Entry 1K8A (X-ray diffraction, 3.00 A resolution); this record covers chains A and N of the 30 polymer chains in the assembly.

[Chain A]
Molecule: 23S RRNA
Organism: Haloarcula marismortui
Sequence (2922 nucleotides; each row starts with the number of its first residue):
     2 UUGGCUACUAUGCCAGCUGGUGGAUUGCUCGGCUCAGGCGCUGAUGAAGG
    52 ACGUGCCAAGCUGCGAUAAGCCAUGGGGAGCCGCACGGAGGCGAAGAACC
   102 AUGGAUUUCCGAAUGAGAAUCUCUCUAACAAUUGCUUCGCGCAAUGAGGA
   152 ACCCCGAGAACUGAAACAUCUCAGUAUCGGGAGGAACAGAAAACGCAAUG
   202 UGAUGUCGUUAGUAACCGCGAGUGAACGCGAUACAGCCCAAACCGAAGCC
   252 CUCACGGGCAAUGUGGUGUCAGGGCUACCUCUCAUCAGCCGACCGUCUCG
   302 ACGAAGUCUCUUGGAACAGAGCGUGAUACAGGGUGACAACCCCGUACUCG
   352 AGACCAGUACGACGUGCGGUAGUGCCAGAGUAGCGGGGGUUGGAUAUCCC
   402 UCGCGAAUAACGCAGGCAUCGACUGCGAAGGCUAAACACAACCUGAGACC
   452 GAUAGUGAACAAGUAGUGUGAACGAACGCUGCAAAGUACCCUCAGAAGGG
   502 AGGCGAAAUAGAGCAUGAAAUCAGUUGGCGAUCGAGCGACAGGGCAUACA
   552 AGGUCCCUCGACGAAUGACCGACGCGCGAGCGUCCAGUAAGACUCACGGG
   602 AAGCCGAUGUUCUGUCGUACGUUUUGAAAAACGAGCCAGGGAGUGUGUCU
   652 GCAUGGCAAGUCUAACCGGAGUAUCCGGGGAGGCACAGGGAAACCGACAU
   702 GGCCGCAGGGCUUUGCCCGAGGGCCGCCGUCUUCAAGGGCGGGGAGCCAU
   752 GUGGACACGACCCGAAUCCGGACGAUCUACGCAUGGACAAGAUGAAGCGU
   802 GCCGAAAGGCACGUGGAAGUCUGUUAGAGUUGGUGUCCUACAAUACCCUC
   852 UCGUGAUCUAUGUGUAGGGGUGAAAGGCCCAUCGAGUCCGGCAACAGCUG
   902 GUUCCAAUCGAAACAUGUCGAAGCAUGACCUCCGCCGAGGUAGUCUGUGA
   952 GGUAGAGCGACCGAUUGGUGUGUCCGCCUCCGAGAGGAGUCGGCACACCU
  1002 GUCAAACUCCAAACUUACAGACGCCGUUUGACGCGGGGAUUCCGGUGCGC
  1052 GGGGUAAGCCUGUGUACCAGGAGGGGAACAACCCAGAGAUAGGUUAAGGU
  1102 CCCCAAGUGUGGAUUAAGUGUAAUCCUCUGAAGGUGGUCUCGAGCCCUAG
  1152 ACAGCCGGGAGGUGAGCUUAGAAGCAGCUACCCUCUAAGAAAAGCGUAAC
  1202 AGCUUACCGGCCGAGGUUUGAGGCGCCCAAAAUGAUCGGGACUCAAAUCC
  1252 ACCACCGAGACCUGUCCGUACCACUCAUACUGGUAAUCGAGUAGAUUGGC
  1302 GCUCUAAUUGGAUGGAAGUAGGGGUGAAAACUCCUAUGGACCGAUUAGUG
  1352 ACGAAAAUCCUGGCCAUAGUAGCAGCGAUAGUCGGGUGAGAACCCCGACG
  1402 GCCUAAUGGAUAAGGGUUCCUCAGCACUGCUGAUCAGCUGAGGGUUAGCC
  1452 GGUCCUAAGUCAUACCGCAACUCGACUAUGACGAAAUGGGAAACGGGUUA
  1502 AUAUUCCCGUGCCACUAUGCAGUGAAAGUUGACGCCCUGGGGUCGAUCAC
  1552 GCUGGGCAUUCGCCCAGUCGAACCGUCCAACUCCGUGGAAGCCGUAAUGG
  1602 CAGGAAGCGGACGAACGGCGGCAUAGGGAAACGUGAUUCAACCUGGGGCC
  1652 CAUGAAAAGACGAGCAUAGUGUCCGUACCGAGAACCGACACAGGUGUCCA
  1702 UGGCGGCGAAAGCCAAGGCCUGUCGGGAGCAACCAACGUUAGGGAAUUCG
  1752 GCAAGUUAGUCCCGUACCUUCGGAAGAAGGGAUGCCUGCUCCGGAACGGA
  1802 GCAGGUCGCAGUGACUCGGAAGCUCGGACUGUCUAGUAACAACAUAGGUG
  1852 ACCGCAAAUCCGCAAGGACUCGUACGGUCACUGAAUCCUGCCCAGUGCAG
  1902 GUAUCUGAACACCUCGUACAAGAGGACGAAGGACCUGUCAACGGCGGGGG
  1952 UAACUAUGACCCUCUUAAGGUAGCGUAGUACCUUGCCGCAUCAGUAGCGG
  2002 CUUGCAUGAAUGGAUUAACCAGAGCUUCACUGUCCCAACGUUGGGCCCGG
  2052 UGAACUGUACAUUCCAGUGCGGAGUCUGGAGACACCCAGGGGGAAGCGAA
  2102 GACCCUAUGGAGCUUUACUGCAGGCUGUCGCUGAGACGUGGUCGCCGAUG
  2152 UGCAGCAUAGGUAGGAGACACUACACAGGUACCCGCGCUAGCGGGCCACC
  2202 GAGUCAACAGUGAAAUACUACCCGUCGGUGACUGCGACUCUCACUCCGGG
  2252 AGGAGGACACCGAUAGCCGGGCAGUUUGACUGGGGCGGUACGCGCUCGAA
  2302 AAGAUAUCGAGCGCGCCCUAUGGCUAUCUCAGCCGGGACAGAGACCCGGC
  2352 GAAGAGUGCAAGAGCAAAAGAUAGCUUGACAGUGUUCUUCCCAACGAGGA
  2402 ACGCUGACGCGAAAGCGUGGUCUAGCGAACCAAUUAGCCUGCUUGAUGCG
  2452 GGCAAUUGAUGACAGAAAAGCUACCCUAGGGAUAACAGAGUCGUCACUCG
  2502 CAAGAGCACAUAUCGACCGAGUGGCUUGCUACCUCGAUGUCGGUUCCCUC
  2552 CAUCCUGCCCGUGCAGAAGCGGGCAAGGGUGAGGUUGUUCGCCUAUUAAA
  2602 GGAGGUCGUGAGCUGGGUUUAGACCGUCGUGAGACAGGUCGGCUGCUAUC
  2652 UACUGGGUGUGUAAUGGUGUCUGACAAGAACGACCGUAUAGUACGAGAGG
  2702 AACUACGGUUGGUGGCCACUGGUGUACCGGUUGUUCGAGAGAGCACGUGC
  2752 CGGGUAGCCACGCCACACGGGGUAAGAGCUGAACGCAUCUAAGCUCGAAA
  2802 CCCACUUGGAAAAGAGACACCGCCGAGGUCCCGCGUACAAGACGCGGUCG
  2852 AUAGACUCGGGGUGUGCGCGUCGAGGUAACGAGACGUUAAGCCCACGAGC
  2902 ACUAACAGACCAAAGCCAUCAU
Not modelled in the structure: 2-9, 126-127, 715, 971-998, 1560, 1952-1963, 2137-2236, 2339-2343, 2665-2666, 2915-2923
Glycans and other covalent adducts: carbomycin a (CAI) linked to A2103
Differences from the reference sequence: conflict C560 (U3155 in 3377779)
Metal / ion sites: Mg2+ site 1 near G28 (its only coordinating residue here); Na+ site 1: C40, G41; Na+ site 2: G56, A59, G61; Na+ site 3: G66, U107, U108; Mg2+ site 2 near U115 (its only coordinating residue here); Na+ site 4: C141, G142; Na+ site 5 near U146 (its only coordinating residue here); Mg2+ site 3: C162, U2276; K+ site 1: C162, U163, U172; Mg2+ site 4: A165, A167, C168; Na+ site 6: A165, A166, A167; Mg2+ site 5: A166, G219; 57 more Na+ sites not listed; 98 more Mg2+ sites not listed; 1 more K+ sites not listed
Residues lining bound ligands: carbomycin a (CAI): G2099, A2100, G2102, A2486, C2487, A2538, G2540, U2541, C2644, G2646

[Chain N]
Name: Ribosomal protein L15E
Organism: Haloarcula marismortui
Chain sequence (194 residues; row label = number of the first residue in the row):
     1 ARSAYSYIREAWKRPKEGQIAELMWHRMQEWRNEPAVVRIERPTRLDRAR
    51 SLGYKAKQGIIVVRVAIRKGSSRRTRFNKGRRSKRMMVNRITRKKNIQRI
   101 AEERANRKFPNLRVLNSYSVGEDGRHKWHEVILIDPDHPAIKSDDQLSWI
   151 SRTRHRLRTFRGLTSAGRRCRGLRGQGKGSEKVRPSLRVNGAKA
Metal / ion sites: Na+ site 1: Asn106, Phe109, Leu112; Na+ site 2: Lys193 (shared with U391(A) of chain A)

[How chain A and chain N interact]
Pairs across the interface - 271 pairs, chain A then chain N:
  G44(A) - Arg156(N)  base contact
  U133(A) - Lys108(N)  hydrogen bond to the sugar
  U133(A) - Pro110(N)  base contact
  U134(A) - Lys108(N)  phosphate contact
  U134(A) - Phe109(N)  phosphate contact
  U134(A) - Asn111(N)  hydrogen bond to the sugar
  G135(A) - Arg39(N)  salt bridge to the phosphate
  G135(A) - Ile61(N)  phosphate contact
  G135(A) - Phe109(N)  phosphate contact
  G135(A) - Asn111(N)  hydrogen bond to the sugar
  G135(A) - Leu112(N)  sugar contact
  G135(A) - Asp135(N)  hydrogen bond to the sugar
  C136(A) - Arg39(N)  salt bridge to the phosphate
  C136(A) - Gln58(N)  phosphate contact
  C136(A) - His138(N)  hydrogen bond to the sugar
  U137(A) - Gln58(N)  phosphate contact
  A145(A) - Asn111(N)  base contact
  A145(A) - Asp137(N)  hydrogen bond to the sugar
  U146(A) - Pro110(N)  sugar contact
  C154(A) - Arg188(N)  salt bridge to the phosphate
  C155(A) - Arg161(N)  hydrogen bond to the sugar
  C155(A) - Arg171(N)  hydrogen bond to the phosphate
  C155(A) - Ser186(N)  hydrogen bond to the phosphate
  C155(A) - Arg188(N)  salt bridge to the phosphate
  C155(A) - Val189(N)  hydrogen bond to the phosphate
  C156(A) - Arg99(N)  hydrogen bond to the phosphate
  C156(A) - Phe160(N)  sugar contact
  C156(A) - Arg161(N)  sugar contact
  C156(A) - Arg171(N)  salt bridge to the phosphate
  C156(A) - Ser186(N)  phosphate contact
  C156(A) - Leu187(N)  hydrogen bond to the phosphate
  C156(A) - Arg188(N)  hydrogen bond to the phosphate
  G157(A) - Lys95(N)  hydrogen bond to the sugar
  G157(A) - Arg99(N)  salt bridge to the phosphate
  G157(A) - Leu187(N)  phosphate contact
  A158(A) - Arg93(N)  hydrogen bond to the phosphate
  A158(A) - Lys94(N)  hydrogen bond to the phosphate
  G159(A) - Arg74(N)  salt bridge to the phosphate
  G159(A) - Arg93(N)  salt bridge to the phosphate
  A160(A) - Arg81(N)  sugar contact
  A160(A) - Arg85(N)  salt bridge to the phosphate
  A161(A) - Gly80(N)  sugar contact
  A161(A) - Arg81(N)  phosphate contact
  A161(A) - Arg82(N)  salt bridge to the phosphate
  A169(A) - Ser83(N)  phosphate contact
  U170(A) - Arg82(N)  salt bridge to the phosphate
  U170(A) - Ser83(N)  hydrogen bond to the phosphate
  U170(A) - Lys84(N)  hydrogen bond to the phosphate
  C171(A) - Arg82(N)  salt bridge to the phosphate
  C171(A) - Lys84(N)  phosphate contact
  U172(A) - Arg82(N)  hydrogen bond to the base
  C173(A) - Arg82(N)  base contact
  A174(A) - Arg85(N)  base contact
  G175(A) - Lys94(N)  hydrogen bond to the base
  G175(A) - Gly191(N)  sugar contact
  G175(A) - Ala192(N)  sugar contact
  G175(A) - Lys193(N)  sugar contact
  G181(A) - Arg107(N)  hydrogen bond to the sugar
  G181(A) - Phe160(N)  hydrogen bond to the base
  G182(A) - Leu157(N)  phosphate contact
  A183(A) - Arg156(N)  sugar contact
  A183(A) - Leu157(N)  sugar contact
  A183(A) - Arg161(N)  hydrogen bond to the sugar
  G184(A) - Thr153(N)  phosphate contact
  G184(A) - Arg156(N)  salt bridge to the phosphate
  A187(A) - Arg154(N)  salt bridge to the phosphate
  A187(A) - Arg161(N)  phosphate contact
  C188(A) - Arg154(N)  phosphate contact
  C188(A) - Arg161(N)  salt bridge to the phosphate
  C188(A) - Leu163(N)  phosphate contact
  C188(A) - Arg171(N)  hydrogen bond to the phosphate
  C188(A) - Pro185(N)  hydrogen bond to the sugar
  C188(A) - Ser186(N)  sugar contact
  A189(A) - Leu163(N)  phosphate contact
  A189(A) - Arg168(N)  salt bridge to the phosphate
  A189(A) - Arg171(N)  salt bridge to the phosphate
  A189(A) - Leu173(N)  sugar contact
  A189(A) - Arg184(N)  hydrogen bond to the phosphate
  A189(A) - Pro185(N)  sugar contact
  G190(A) - Leu173(N)  phosphate contact
  G190(A) - Gln176(N)  phosphate contact
  G190(A) - Arg184(N)  salt bridge to the phosphate
  A191(A) - Gln176(N)  hydrogen bond to the phosphate
  A192(A) - Gln176(N)  hydrogen bond to the sugar
  A193(A) - Arg174(N)  phosphate contact
  A193(A) - Gln176(N)  hydrogen bond to the phosphate
  A194(A) - Gln176(N)  sugar contact
  A194(A) - Gly177(N)  phosphate contact
  C195(A) - Gly177(N)  phosphate contact
  C195(A) - Lys178(N)  hydrogen bond to the phosphate
  A204(A) - Gln176(N)  sugar contact
  U205(A) - Arg184(N)  phosphate contact
  G206(A) - Arg184(N)  phosphate contact
  G206(A) - Pro185(N)  phosphate contact
  U207(A) - Pro185(N)  phosphate contact
  A226(A) - Glu181(N)  sugar contact
  A226(A) - Lys182(N)  sugar contact
  A227(A) - Glu181(N)  sugar contact
  C240(A) - Gln146(N)  hydrogen bond to the phosphate
  A241(A) - Arg50(N)  sugar contact
  A241(A) - Ser51(N)  sugar contact
  A242(A) - Ser3(N)  phosphate contact
  A242(A) - Tyr5(N)  phosphate contact
  A242(A) - Arg50(N)  salt bridge to the phosphate
  A243(A) - Ala1(N)  hydrogen bond to the phosphate
  A243(A) - Ser3(N)  phosphate contact
  C244(A) - Ala1(N)  hydrogen bond to the phosphate
  C250(A) - Ala140(N)  sugar contact
  C251(A) - Gln58(N)  sugar contact
  C251(A) - Pro139(N)  phosphate contact
  C251(A) - Ala140(N)  sugar contact
  C251(A) - Ser143(N)  phosphate contact
  C252(A) - Pro139(N)  phosphate contact
  G259(A) - Gln58(N)  base contact
  C260(A) - Gln58(N)  sugar contact
  A261(A) - Arg42(N)  salt bridge to the phosphate
  A261(A) - Ala56(N)  sugar contact
  A262(A) - Arg42(N)  salt bridge to the phosphate
  U263(A) - Arg42(N)  hydrogen bond to the sugar
  U263(A) - Leu46(N)  phosphate contact
  G264(A) - Tyr5(N)  hydrogen bond to the phosphate
  G264(A) - Leu46(N)  phosphate contact
  G264(A) - Arg50(N)  salt bridge to the phosphate
  G264(A) - Tyr54(N)  phosphate contact
  G264(A) - Ala56(N)  sugar contact
  U265(A) - Arg50(N)  salt bridge to the phosphate
  U265(A) - Lys55(N)  phosphate contact
  U265(A) - Ala56(N)  hydrogen bond to the phosphate
  U265(A) - Lys57(N)  phosphate contact
  G266(A) - Lys55(N)  salt bridge to the phosphate
  G266(A) - Lys57(N)  salt bridge to the phosphate
  G266(A) - Asp144(N)  phosphate contact
  C376(A) - Ala1(N)  hydrogen bond to the sugar
  C377(A) - Arg2(N)  phosphate contact
  A378(A) - Arg9(N)  salt bridge to the phosphate
  G379(A) - Arg9(N)  sugar contact
  G379(A) - Arg48(N)  phosphate contact
  G379(A) - Ser51(N)  hydrogen bond to the base
  A380(A) - Arg9(N)  phosphate contact
  A380(A) - Trp12(N)  sugar contact
  A380(A) - Lys13(N)  base contact
  A380(A) - Arg48(N)  salt bridge to the phosphate
  G381(A) - Lys13(N)  base contact
  G381(A) - Pro15(N)  base contact
  G381(A) - Arg45(N)  salt bridge to the phosphate
  G381(A) - Arg48(N)  salt bridge to the phosphate
  A383(A) - Arg174(N)  salt bridge to the phosphate
  G388(A) - Arg90(N)  sugar contact
  G388(A) - Thr92(N)  base contact
  G389(A) - Arg90(N)  salt bridge to the phosphate
  G389(A) - Ile91(N)  sugar contact
  G390(A) - Lys84(N)  salt bridge to the phosphate
  G390(A) - Ala194(N)  base contact
  U391(A) - Lys84(N)  salt bridge to the phosphate
  U391(A) - Arg85(N)  salt bridge to the phosphate
  U391(A) - Lys193(N)  hydrogen bond to the sugar
  U391(A) - Ala194(N)  sugar contact
  U392(A) - Lys182(N)  sugar contact
  U392(A) - Lys193(N)  sugar contact
  G393(A) - Glu181(N)  base contact
  G393(A) - Lys182(N)  hydrogen bond to the base
  G394(A) - Lys178(N)  base contact
  G394(A) - Gly179(N)  base contact
  G394(A) - Glu181(N)  hydrogen bond to the base
  G394(A) - Lys182(N)  hydrogen bond to the base
  U398(A) - Gly179(N)  hydrogen bond to the sugar
  C399(A) - Gly172(N)  phosphate contact
  C399(A) - Lys178(N)  phosphate contact
  C399(A) - Gly179(N)  sugar contact
  C399(A) - Ala194(N)  base contact
  C400(A) - Lys94(N)  hydrogen bond to the sugar
  C400(A) - Arg169(N)  phosphate contact
  C400(A) - Cys170(N)  sugar contact
  C400(A) - Gly172(N)  phosphate contact
  C401(A) - Thr92(N)  hydrogen bond to the base
  C401(A) - Arg93(N)  hydrogen bond to the sugar
  C401(A) - Lys94(N)  sugar contact
  C401(A) - Asn96(N)  phosphate contact
  U402(A) - Gly70(N)  sugar contact
  U402(A) - Thr92(N)  sugar contact
  U402(A) - Asn96(N)  phosphate contact
  U402(A) - Ile97(N)  hydrogen bond to the phosphate
  C403(A) - Lys69(N)  phosphate contact
  C403(A) - Gly70(N)  hydrogen bond to the phosphate
  C403(A) - Lys127(N)  salt bridge to the phosphate
  G404(A) - Lys69(N)  salt bridge to the phosphate
  G404(A) - Glu122(N)  phosphate contact
  C405(A) - Lys16(N)  salt bridge to the phosphate
  A407(A) - Arg14(N)  salt bridge to the phosphate
  U409(A) - Lys13(N)  hydrogen bond to the base
  G416(A) - Lys178(N)  salt bridge to the phosphate
  G417(A) - Lys178(N)  hydrogen bond to the sugar
  G431(A) - Arg48(N)  salt bridge to the phosphate
  G431(A) - Ser51(N)  sugar contact
  G431(A) - Leu52(N)  hydrogen bond to the sugar
  G431(A) - Asn116(N)  hydrogen bond to the phosphate
  G432(A) - Asn116(N)  phosphate contact
  G432(A) - Trp149(N)  hydrogen bond to the sugar
  G432(A) - Ser165(N)  phosphate contact
  C433(A) - Trp149(N)  sugar contact
  C433(A) - His155(N)  phosphate contact
  C433(A) - Arg158(N)  salt bridge to the phosphate
  C433(A) - Arg168(N)  salt bridge to the phosphate
  U434(A) - His155(N)  salt bridge to the phosphate
  A435(A) - Arg154(N)  salt bridge to the phosphate
  C770(A) - Lys79(N)  phosphate contact
  C770(A) - Gly80(N)  hydrogen bond to the phosphate
  C770(A) - Arg81(N)  hydrogen bond to the phosphate
  G771(A) - Lys79(N)  salt bridge to the phosphate
  G771(A) - Arg81(N)  salt bridge to the phosphate
  G869(A) - Asn78(N)  sugar contact
  G869(A) - Lys79(N)  salt bridge to the phosphate
  G870(A) - Asn78(N)  phosphate contact
  C1467(A) - Pro35(N)  phosphate contact
  C1467(A) - Ala36(N)  hydrogen bond to the phosphate
  G1468(A) - Ala36(N)  phosphate contact
  C1469(A) - Arg68(N)  salt bridge to the phosphate
  C1469(A) - Arg73(N)  salt bridge to the phosphate
  C1469(A) - Arg104(N)  salt bridge to the phosphate
  A1470(A) - Arg68(N)  salt bridge to the phosphate
  A1470(A) - Ser72(N)  phosphate contact
  A1470(A) - Arg73(N)  hydrogen bond to the phosphate
  A1470(A) - Arg93(N)  salt bridge to the phosphate
  A1470(A) - Lys95(N)  hydrogen bond to the sugar
  A1470(A) - Ile100(N)  sugar contact
  A1471(A) - Ile100(N)  phosphate contact
  A1471(A) - Arg104(N)  salt bridge to the phosphate
  A1471(A) - Arg107(N)  phosphate contact
  C1472(A) - Arg107(N)  salt bridge to the phosphate
  C1864(A) - Arg73(N)  sugar contact
  C1864(A) - Arg74(N)  sugar contact
  C1864(A) - Thr75(N)  hydrogen bond to the phosphate
  G2121(A) - Arg76(N)  base contact
  G2121(A) - Ser83(N)  sugar contact
  G2121(A) - Met86(N)  base contact
  C2122(A) - Arg76(N)  hydrogen bond to the sugar
  C2122(A) - Met86(N)  hydrogen bond to the sugar
  A2123(A) - Arg76(N)  sugar contact
  A2123(A) - Val88(N)  phosphate contact
  A2123(A) - Asn89(N)  hydrogen bond to the phosphate
  G2124(A) - Asn89(N)  phosphate contact
  G2131(A) - Lys16(N)  phosphate contact
  G2131(A) - Gly124(N)  hydrogen bond to the base
  C2132(A) - Lys16(N)  salt bridge to the phosphate
  C2132(A) - Asp123(N)  sugar contact
  C2132(A) - Gly124(N)  hydrogen bond to the sugar
  C2243(A) - Trp25(N)  sugar contact
  A2244(A) - Trp25(N)  sugar contact
  A2244(A) - Gln29(N)  sugar contact
  A2244(A) - Arg32(N)  hydrogen bond to the phosphate
  C2245(A) - Gln29(N)  phosphate contact
  C2245(A) - Arg32(N)  salt bridge to the phosphate
  U2246(A) - Arg125(N)  salt bridge to the phosphate
  C2262(A) - Gly124(N)  base contact
  C2262(A) - Arg125(N)  sugar contact
  G2263(A) - Lys69(N)  sugar contact
  G2263(A) - Gly70(N)  phosphate contact
  G2263(A) - Ser71(N)  phosphate contact
  G2263(A) - Arg73(N)  sugar contact
  A2264(A) - Ser71(N)  hydrogen bond to the phosphate
  U2265(A) - Arg90(N)  phosphate contact
  A2266(A) - Arg90(N)  salt bridge to the phosphate
  G2272(A) - Arg76(N)  base contact
  C2273(A) - Arg76(N)  hydrogen bond to the base
  A2274(A) - Phe77(N)  sugar contact
  A2274(A) - Gly80(N)  phosphate contact
  A2274(A) - Arg81(N)  hydrogen bond to the sugar
  A2274(A) - Met86(N)  base contact
  G2275(A) - Gly80(N)  phosphate contact
  G2275(A) - Arg81(N)  sugar contact
  G2275(A) - Met86(N)  sugar contact
Interface residues without a listed pair, chain A (129 interface residues in all): A144, U176, G225, G269, A288, A408, A430, G868, A1865, U2133
Interface residues without a listed pair, chain N (121 interface residues in all): Gly59, Ala66, Glu103, Asp145, Gly162, Val183

[In short]
The interface between chain A and chain N involves 129 residues on one side and 121 on the other, with 68
hydrogen bonds and 58 salt bridges. Polar pairs include U172(A)-Arg82(N), G175(A)-Lys94(N) and
G181(A)-Phe160(N). Covalently linked carbomycin a: at A2103(A).
Chain A is 23S RRNA and chain N is Ribosomal protein L15E, both from Haloarcula marismortui; the structure,
Co-crystal structure of Carbomycin A bound to the 50S ribosomal subunit of Haloarcula marismortui, was
determined by X-ray diffraction together with 1K9M, 1KD1 and 1M1K from the same study.
